3OY3 - chain A; structure by X-ray diffraction, 1.95 A resolution.

== Chain A ==
Name: Tyrosine-protein kinase ABL1
From: Mus musculus
Notes: EC 2.7.10.2
UniProtKB: P00520 (ABL1_MOUSE); residue numbers follow UniProt; this construct covers 229-511
Chain sequence (284 residues; each row starts with the number of its first residue):
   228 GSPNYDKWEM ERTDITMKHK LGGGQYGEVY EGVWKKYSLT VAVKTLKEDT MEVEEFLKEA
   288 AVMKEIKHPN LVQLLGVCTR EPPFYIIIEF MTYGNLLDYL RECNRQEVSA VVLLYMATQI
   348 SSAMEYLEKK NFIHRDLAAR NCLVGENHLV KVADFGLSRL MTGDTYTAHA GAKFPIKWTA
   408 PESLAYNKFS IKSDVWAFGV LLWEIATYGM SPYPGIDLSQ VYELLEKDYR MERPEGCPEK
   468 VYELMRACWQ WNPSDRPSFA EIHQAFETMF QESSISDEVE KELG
Differences from the reference sequence: expression tag (228); engineered mutation Ile315 (Thr in P00520)
Residues lining bound ligands: XY3 (5-[(5-{[4-{[4-(2-hydroxyethyl)piperazin-1-yl]methyl}-3-(trifluoromethyl)phenyl]carbamoyl}-2-methylphenyl)ethynyl]-1-methyl-1H-imidazole-2-carboxamide): Leu248, Val256, Ala269, Val270, Lys271, Glu286, Val289, Met290, Ile293, Leu298, Val299, Ile313, Ile315, Glu316, Phe317, Met318, Gly321, Leu354, Ile360, His361, Arg362, Leu370, Val379, Ala380, Asp381, Phe382

== Summary ==
Chain A binds compound XY3.
Chain A is Tyrosine-protein kinase ABL1 (Mus musculus); the structure, Crystal structure of ABL T315I mutant
kinase domain bound with a DFG-out inhibitor AP24589, was determined by X-ray diffraction (same publication as
3OXZ).
